PDB entry 9AW3 | X-ray diffraction, 3.42 A resolution | chains E and F of the 28 polymer chains in the assembly

# Chain E
Protein: Proteasome subunit alpha type-6
Organism: Saccharomyces cerevisiae
UniProtKB: P40302 (PSA6_YEAST); residues 0-233 here correspond to UniProt positions 1-234 (UniProt number = residue number + 1)
Amino-acid sequence (234 residues; each row starts with the number of its first residue; numbering starts at 0):
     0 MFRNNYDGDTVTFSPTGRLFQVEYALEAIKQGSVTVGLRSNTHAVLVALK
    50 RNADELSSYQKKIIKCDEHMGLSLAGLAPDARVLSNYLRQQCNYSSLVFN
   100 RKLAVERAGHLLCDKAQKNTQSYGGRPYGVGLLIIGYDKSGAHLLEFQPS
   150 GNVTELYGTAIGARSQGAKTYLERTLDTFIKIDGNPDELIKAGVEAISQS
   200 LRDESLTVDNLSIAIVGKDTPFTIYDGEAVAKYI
Disordered / not traced: 0-2
UniProt features mapped onto this chain:
  - modified residue: Ser13 (Phosphoserine)
  - cross-link: Lys190 (Glycyl lysine isopeptide (Lys-Gly) (interchain with G-Cter in ubiquitin))

# Chain F
Protein: PRE10 isoform 1
Organism: Saccharomyces cerevisiae
UniProtKB: A0A6A5Q4M4 (A0A6A5Q4M4_YEASX); residues -2 to 284 here correspond to UniProt positions 2-288 (UniProt number = residue number + 4)
Amino-acid sequence (287 residues; numbered -2 to 284; the number before each row is that of its first residue; numbers below 1 keep their minus sign (Thr-2 is residue -2)):
    -2 TSIGTGYDLSNSVFSPDGRNFQVEYAVKAVENGTTSIGIKCNDGVVFAVE
    48 KLITSKLLVPQKNVKIQVVDRHIGCVYSGLIPDGRHLVNRGREEAASFKK
    98 LYKTPIPIPAFADRLGQYVQAHTLYNSVRPFGVSTIFGGVDKNGAHLYML
   148 EPSGSYWGYKGAATGKGRQSAKAELEKLVDHHPEGLSAREAVKQAAKIIY
   198 LAHEDNKEKDFELEISWCSLSETNGLHKFVKGDLLQEAIDFAQKEINGDD
   248 DEDEDDSDNVMSSDDENAPVATNANATTDQEGDIHLE
Disordered / not traced: -2 to 0, 245-284

# How chain E and chain F interact
Contacting residue pairs (60; chain E residue first):
  Asn4(E) with Leu6(F)
  Tyr5(E) with Asp5(F), hydrogen bond; Leu6(F), hydrophobic
  Thr9(E) with Arg126(F)
  Val10(E) with Asn123(F); Ser124(F); Val125(F); Arg126(F)
  Thr11(E) with Leu6(F); Gln19(F)
  Phe12(E) with Gln19(F), hydrogen bond (backbone-side chain); Tyr22(F); Ala23(F), hydrophobic; Leu77(F), hydrophobic; Arg126(F); Pro127(F)
  Ser13(E) with Tyr22(F)
  Pro14(E) with Tyr22(F), hydrophobic
  Thr15(E) with Lys25(F)
  Gly16(E) with Tyr22(F); Ala26(F)
  Leu18(E) with Arg126(F)
  Glu105(E) with Lys59(F)
  His109(E) with Arg82(F), hydrogen bond (backbone-side chain)
  Cys112(E) with Arg82(F), hydrogen bond
  Asp113(E) with Arg82(F), salt bridge; Asn86(F), hydrogen bond
  Gln116(E) with Pro79(F); Asp80(F), hydrogen bond; His83(F), hydrogen bond
  Thr119(E) with Arg126(F), hydrogen bond (backbone-side chain)
  Gln120(E) with His119(F), hydrogen bond; Val125(F); Arg126(F), hydrogen bond (backbone-backbone); Phe128(F)
  Ser121(E) with Ser124(F)
  Tyr122(E) with Ser124(F), hydrogen bond (backbone-backbone)
  Ser149(E) with Pro79(F)
  Gly150(E) with Pro79(F)
  Asn151(E) with Ile78(F); Pro79(F)
  Thr153(E) with Asn60(F)
  Glu154(E) with Val56(F), hydrogen bond (backbone-backbone); Lys59(F); Asn60(F), hydrogen bond (backbone-side chain)
  Leu155(E) with Leu54(F); Leu55(F), hydrophobic; Val56(F)
  Tyr156(E) with Leu54(F), hydrogen bond (backbone-backbone); Leu55(F); Val56(F); Pro57(F)
  Gly157(E) with Leu54(F)
  Lys168(E) with Leu54(F)
  Leu171(E) with Leu54(F)
  Glu172(E) with Ser52(F), hydrogen bond; Lys53(F); Leu54(F)
  Leu175(E) with Lys53(F); Leu54(F), hydrophobic
Other interface residues (no listed pair), chain E (33 interface residues in all): Asp176
Other interface residues (no listed pair), chain F (30 interface residues in all): Gly129

# Overview
The interface between chain E and chain F involves 33 residues on one side and 30 on the other, with 15
hydrogen bonds and 1 salt bridge. Polar pairs include Asp113(E)-Arg82(F), Tyr5(E)-Asp5(F) and
Phe12(E)-Gln19(F).
Here chain E is Proteasome subunit alpha type-6 and chain F is PRE10 isoform 1, both from Saccharomyces
cerevisiae. Entry 9AW3 (Yeast 20S proteasome soaked with MA9 crude extract) was determined by X-ray
diffraction together with 9C97, 9C98, 9AW5, 9AW6 and 9AW7 from the same study.
